PDB entry 1LZR | X-ray diffraction, 1.50 A resolution | chain A

Chain A:
Name: Human lysozyme
From: Homo sapiens
Notes: EC 3.2.1.17
UniProtKB: P00695 (LYC_HUMAN); residues 1-130 here correspond to UniProt positions 19-148 (UniProt number = residue number + 18)
Chain sequence (130 residues; each row starts with the number of its first residue):
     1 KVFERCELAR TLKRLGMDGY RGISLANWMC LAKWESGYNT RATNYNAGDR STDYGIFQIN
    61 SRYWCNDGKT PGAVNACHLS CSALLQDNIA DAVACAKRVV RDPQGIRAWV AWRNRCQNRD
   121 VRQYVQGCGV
Disulfides: Cys6-Cys128, Cys30-Cys116, Cys65-Cys81, Cys77-Cys95

In short:
Chain A is Human lysozyme (Homo sapiens); the structure, Structural changes of the active site cleft and
different saccharide binding modes in human lysozyme co-crystallized ..., was determined by X-ray diffraction
(same publication as 1LZS).
